Entry 4OFU (X-ray diffraction, 2.12 A resolution); this record covers chains A and B.

[Chain A]
Name: Androgen receptor
Organism: Homo sapiens
Notes: fragment: ligand binding domain
UniProtKB: P10275 (ANDR_HUMAN); numbering as in UniProt (aligned over 670-919)
Amino-acid sequence (250 residues; numbered 670 to 919; the number before each row is that of its first residue):
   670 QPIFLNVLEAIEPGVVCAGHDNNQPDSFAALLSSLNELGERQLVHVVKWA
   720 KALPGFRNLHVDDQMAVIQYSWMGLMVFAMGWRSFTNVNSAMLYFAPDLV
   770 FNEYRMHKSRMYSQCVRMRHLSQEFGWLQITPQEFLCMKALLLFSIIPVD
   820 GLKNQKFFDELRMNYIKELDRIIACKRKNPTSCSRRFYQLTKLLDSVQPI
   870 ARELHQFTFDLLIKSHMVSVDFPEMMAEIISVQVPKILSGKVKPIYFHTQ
Not modelled in the structure: 670, 844-850, 919
Construct notes: engineered mutation Ala760 (Arg in P10275)
Small-molecule neighbours: 5-alpha-dihydrotestosterone (DHT): Leu701, Leu704, Asn705, Leu707, Gly708, Gln711, Trp741, Met742, Met745, Val746, Met749, Arg752, Phe764, Met780, Met787, Leu873, Phe876, Thr877, Leu880, Phe891, Met895
UniProt features mapped onto this chain:
  - natural variant: Val685 (V685I: In AIS), Leu701 (L701M: In AIS), Ser703 (S703A: In AIS), Val716 (V716M: In prostate cancer), Arg752 (W752R: In AIS; this construct carries the variant), Phe813 (L813F: In AIS; this construct carries the variant), Ile842 (I842S: In PAIS), Arg855 (R855K: In PAIS), Leu881 (L881Q: In prostate cancer), Val887 (M887V: In AIS; this construct carries the variant), Ile899 (I899T: In AIS)

[Chain B]
Name: co-regulator peptide
Amino-acid sequence (12 residues; each row starts with the number of its first residue; numbers below 1 keep their minus sign (Ser-1 is residue -1)):
    -1 SDSAFSRYYTRS
Not modelled in the structure: -1 to 0, 9-10

[Chain A / chain B interface]
Contacting residue pairs (18):
  Val713(A) - Tyr6(B)
  Val716(A) - Phe3(B)  hydrophobic
  Val716(A) - Tyr6(B)  hydrophobic
  Lys717(A) - Tyr6(B)
  Lys720(A) - Tyr7(B)  hydrogen bond (side chain-backbone)
  Phe725(A) - Tyr7(B)
  Gln733(A) - Tyr7(B)  hydrogen bond
  Met734(A) - Phe3(B)  hydrophobic
  Met734(A) - Ser4(B)
  Met734(A) - Tyr7(B)  hydrophobic
  Ile737(A) - Phe3(B)  hydrophobic
  Ile737(A) - Tyr7(B)  hydrophobic
  Gln738(A) - Phe3(B)
  Glu893(A) - Ala2(B)
  Met894(A) - Phe3(B)
  Glu897(A) - Ser1(B)  hydrogen bond
  Glu897(A) - Ala2(B)  hydrogen bond (side chain-backbone)
  Glu897(A) - Phe3(B)  hydrogen bond (side chain-backbone)
Interface residues without a listed pair, chain A (14 interface residues in all): Val730, Ile898
Interface residues without a listed pair, chain B (7 interface residues in all): Thr8

[In short]
The interface between chain A and chain B involves 14 residues on one side and 7 on the other; the contacts
include 5 hydrogen bonds. Among the polar pairs are Lys720(A)-Tyr7(B), Gln733(A)-Tyr7(B) and
Glu897(A)-Ser1(B). Bound to chain A: 5-alpha-dihydrotestosterone.
Chain A is Androgen receptor (Homo sapiens) and chain B is co-regulator peptide; the structure, Crystal
structure of AR-LBD bound with co-regulator peptide, was determined by X-ray diffraction together with 4OED,
4OEY, 4OEZ, 4OFR, 4OH5, 4OH6 and 10 further entries from the same study.
